PDB entry 8UY4 | electron microscopy, 3.08 A resolution | chains A and C of the 5 polymer chains in the assembly

== Chain A ==
Molecule: Tse15
From: Acinetobacter baumannii AB307-0294
Reference sequence: A0A5K6CSR3 (A0A5K6CSR3_ACIB3); residue numbers follow UniProt; this construct covers 2-1590
Amino-acid sequence (1607 residues; numbered -10 to 1596; the number before each row is that of its first residue; numbers below 1 keep their minus sign (Met-10 is residue -10)):
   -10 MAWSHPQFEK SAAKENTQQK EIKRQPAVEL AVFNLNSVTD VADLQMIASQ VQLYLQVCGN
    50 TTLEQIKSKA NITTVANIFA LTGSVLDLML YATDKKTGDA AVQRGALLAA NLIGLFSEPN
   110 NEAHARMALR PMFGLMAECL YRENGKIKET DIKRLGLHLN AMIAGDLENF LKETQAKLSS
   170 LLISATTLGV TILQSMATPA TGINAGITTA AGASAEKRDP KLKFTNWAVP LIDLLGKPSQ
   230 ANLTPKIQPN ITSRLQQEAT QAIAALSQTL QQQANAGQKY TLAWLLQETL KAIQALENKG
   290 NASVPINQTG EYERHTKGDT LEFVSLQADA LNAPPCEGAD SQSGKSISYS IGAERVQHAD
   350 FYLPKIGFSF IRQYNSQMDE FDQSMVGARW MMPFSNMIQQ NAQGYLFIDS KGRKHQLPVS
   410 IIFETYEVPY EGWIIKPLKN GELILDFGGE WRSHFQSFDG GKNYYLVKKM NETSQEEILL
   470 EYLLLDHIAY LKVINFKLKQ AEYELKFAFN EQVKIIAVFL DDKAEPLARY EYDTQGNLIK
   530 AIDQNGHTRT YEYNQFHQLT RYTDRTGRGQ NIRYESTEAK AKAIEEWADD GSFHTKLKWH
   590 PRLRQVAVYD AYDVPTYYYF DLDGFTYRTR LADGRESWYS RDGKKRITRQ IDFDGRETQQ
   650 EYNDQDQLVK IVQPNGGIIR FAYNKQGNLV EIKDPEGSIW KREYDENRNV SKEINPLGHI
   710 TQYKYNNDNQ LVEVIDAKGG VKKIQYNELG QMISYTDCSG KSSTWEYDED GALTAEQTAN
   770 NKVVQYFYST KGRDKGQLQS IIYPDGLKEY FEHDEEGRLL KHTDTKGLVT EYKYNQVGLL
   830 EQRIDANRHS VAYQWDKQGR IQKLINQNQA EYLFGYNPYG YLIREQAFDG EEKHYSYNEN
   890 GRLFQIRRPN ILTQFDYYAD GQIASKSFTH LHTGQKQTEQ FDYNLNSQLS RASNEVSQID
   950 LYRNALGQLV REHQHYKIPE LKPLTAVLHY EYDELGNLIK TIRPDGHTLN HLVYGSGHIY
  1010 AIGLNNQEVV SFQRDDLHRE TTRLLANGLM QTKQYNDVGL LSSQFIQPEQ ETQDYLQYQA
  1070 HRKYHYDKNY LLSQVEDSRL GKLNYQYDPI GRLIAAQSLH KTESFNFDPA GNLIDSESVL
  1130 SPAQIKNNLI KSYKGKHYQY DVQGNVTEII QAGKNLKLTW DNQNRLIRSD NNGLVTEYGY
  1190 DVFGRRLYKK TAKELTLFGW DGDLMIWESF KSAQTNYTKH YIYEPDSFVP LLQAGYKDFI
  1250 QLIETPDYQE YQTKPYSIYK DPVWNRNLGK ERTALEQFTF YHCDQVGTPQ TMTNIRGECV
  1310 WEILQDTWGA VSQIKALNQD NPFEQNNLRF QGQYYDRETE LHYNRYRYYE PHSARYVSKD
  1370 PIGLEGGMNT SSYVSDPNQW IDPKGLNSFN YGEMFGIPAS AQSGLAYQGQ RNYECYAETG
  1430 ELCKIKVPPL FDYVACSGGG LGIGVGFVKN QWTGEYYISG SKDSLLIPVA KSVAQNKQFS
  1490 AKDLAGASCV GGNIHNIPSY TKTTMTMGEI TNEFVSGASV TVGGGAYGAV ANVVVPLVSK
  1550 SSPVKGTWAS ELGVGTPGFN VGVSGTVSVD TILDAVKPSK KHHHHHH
Disordered / not traced: -10 to 13, 190-203, 288-297, 334, 1256-1266, 1396-1596
Differences from the reference sequence: initiating methionine (-10); expression tag (-9 to 1, 1591-1596)
Reported in the primary citation:
  - contacts within the chain: Ser335-Glu343 (hydrogen bond)
  - catalytic residues: Glu343, Asp1369, Asp1391
  - mutagenesis - E343A, D1369N/D1391N: abolished catalytic activity
  - mutagenesis - K334A/S335A: decreased catalytic activity

== Chain C ==
Molecule: Tse15 toxin peptide (polyUNK)
From: Acinetobacter baumannii AB307-0294
Amino-acid sequence (11 residues; numbered 2 to 12; the number before each row is that of its first residue; X marks 11 residues of unknown identity (built as UNK)):
     2 XXXXXXXXXX X

== Interface between chain A and chain C ==
Chain A side of the interface, 7 residues: Gly421, Ile423, Asp435, Gly437, Gly438, Arg441, Arg697

== Overview ==
No residue of chain A is in contact with chain C. From the paper: catalytic residues Glu343(A), Asp1369(A) and
Asp1391(A); E343A and D1369N/D1391N of chain A abolish catalytic activity.
Chain A is Tse15 and chain C is Tse15 toxin peptide (polyUNK), both from Acinetobacter baumannii AB307-0294;
the structure, Acinetobacter baumannii Tse15 Rhs effector, was determined by electron microscopy (same
publication as 8UXT).
